Entry 7MUY (electron microscopy, 4.60 A resolution (low resolution: residue-level contacts below are approximate; hydrogen-bond / salt-bridge calls are withheld)); this record covers chains DL and DM of the 205 polymer chains in the assembly.

Chain DL:
Protein: Outer membrane protein, OmpA family protein
From: Legionella pneumophila
Reference sequence: Q5ZXS4 (Q5ZXS4_LEGPH); residues 1-249 here = UniProt positions 1-249
Chain sequence (249 residues; row label = number of the first residue in the row):
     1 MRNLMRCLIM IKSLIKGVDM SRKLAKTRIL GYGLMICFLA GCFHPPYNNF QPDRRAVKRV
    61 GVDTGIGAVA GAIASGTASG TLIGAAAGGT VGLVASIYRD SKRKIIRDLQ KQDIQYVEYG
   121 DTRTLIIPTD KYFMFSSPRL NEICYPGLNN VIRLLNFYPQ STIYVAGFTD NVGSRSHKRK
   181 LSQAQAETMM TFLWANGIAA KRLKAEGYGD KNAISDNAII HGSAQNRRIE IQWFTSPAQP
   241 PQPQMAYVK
Not modelled in the structure: 1-41, 66-87, 237-249

Chain DM:
Protein: DUF2807 domain-containing protein
From: Legionella pneumophila
Reference sequence: A0A2S6F0F8 (A0A2S6F0F8_LEGPN); numbering as in UniProt (aligned over 1-320)
Chain sequence (320 residues; row label = number of the first residue in the row):
     1 MLKRCYLLIL LMFVLASCAH HKPQTPPAEV KKQGTSSTRQ FRQVSSFNQI VVQGRLNVNL
    61 HTGYNKPEVM LRGDPRDLVQ VRTIVKQNTL YVSLGQGYPD YGAVTVDIKT KFLNRFRYEG
   121 AGVVTGNNLR TSYLDLYLAN EGTTRLAGNI GLQKLEAVGN GVTQINGVSS RNLQIVLKGD
   181 PKVLISGFVN LRQLDMYGKG TLSLYWIKSD TLTIRAKKAA KIQLAGIVNR LDVELWDFAQ
   241 FKGKYLRAQR SFVKTHDKSV AEISAVNHQS SLATDASDIY YYNLSKTRAD FMAFNGSVLD
   301 MREWGQSDLK DFDRYNKQFP
Not modelled in the structure: 1-112

Interface between chain DL and chain DM:
Pairs across the interface - 30 pairs, chain DL then chain DM:
  Tyr47(DL) with Phe291(DM)
  Asn49(DL) with Ala293(DM); Phe294(DM)
  Phe50(DL) with Leu272(DM); Phe291(DM); Ala293(DM)
  Gln51(DL) with Phe294(DM)
  Ser136(DL) with Arg314(DM)
  Pro138(DL) with Arg314(DM); Tyr315(DM); Gln318(DM)
  Arg139(DL) with Gln318(DM); Phe319(DM)
  His177(DL) with Tyr315(DM)
  Lys180(DL) with Tyr315(DM)
  Leu181(DL) with Tyr315(DM)
  Glu187(DL) with Arg250(DM); His268(DM); Thr287(DM)
  Met190(DL) with Arg250(DM)
  Thr191(DL) with Ser270(DM); Ala289(DM)
  Trp194(DL) with Asp232(DM); Phe252(DM); Val253(DM); Lys254(DM); Ser270(DM)
  Ala195(DL) with Lys254(DM); Leu272(DM)
  Ala200(DL) with Arg230(DM)
Also at the interface, not in a pair above, chain DL (18 interface residues in all): Ala184, Lys201
Also at the interface, not in a pair above, chain DM (20 interface residues in all): Met292, Lys317

Summary:
Chain DL and chain DM form an interface of 18 and 20 residues respectively.
Chain DL is Outer membrane protein, OmpA family protein and chain DM is DUF2807 domain-containing protein,
both from Legionella pneumophila; the structure, Reconstruction of the Legionella pneumophila Dot/Icm T4SS
3DVA Map 5, was determined by electron microscopy (same publication as 7MUC, 7MUD, 7MUE, 7MUQ, 7MUS, 7MUV and
7MUW).
